Entry 8CZO (electron microscopy, 4.30 A resolution (low resolution: residue-level contacts below are approximate; hydrogen-bond / salt-bridge calls are withheld)); this record covers chains A and D of the 44 polymer chains in the assembly.

# Chain A (and D)
Molecule: B-cell lymphoma/leukemia 10
From: Homo sapiens
Notes: chain D of this document is another copy of the same molecule, construct and numbering; everything in this record applies to it too
UniProtKB: O95999 (BCL10_HUMAN); numbering as in UniProt (aligned over 10-115)
Sequence (106 residues; each row starts with the number of its first residue):
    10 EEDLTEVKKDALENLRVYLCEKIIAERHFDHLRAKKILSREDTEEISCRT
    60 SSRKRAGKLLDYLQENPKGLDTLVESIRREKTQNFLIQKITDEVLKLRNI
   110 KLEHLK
Curated features (UniProtKB/Swiss-Prot):
  - cross-link (Glycyl lysine isopeptide (Lys-Gly)): K17 (interchain with G-Cter in ubiquitin), K31 (interchain with G-Cter in ubiquitin), K63 (interchain with G-Cter in ubiquitin)
  - natural variant: V16 (V16E: Found in a MALT lymphoma sample; uncertain significance), K31 (K31E: Found in a MALT lymphoma sample; uncertain significance), T52 (T52I: Found in a mesothelioma sample; uncertain significance), C57 (C57R: Found in a MALT lymphoma sample; uncertain significance), R58 (R58G: Found in a germ cell tumor sample; uncertain significance; R58Q), R64 (R64K: Found in a MALT lymphoma sample; uncertain significance), D101 (D101E: Found in a MALT lymphoma sample; uncertain significance)
  - mutagenesis: K17 (K17R: Decreased linear ubiquitination and impaired ability to activate NF-kappa-B; when associated with R-31 and R-63), L28 (L28A: Abolishes cell death-inducing capability), K31 (K31R: Decreased ubiquitination and ability to bind NEMO; when associated with 63-R--R-67. Decreased ubiquitination and ability to bind NEMO, impaired ability to activate NF-kappa-B ...), R36 (R36E: Abolished homomultimerization and formation of a CBM complex, abolished ability to activate NF-kappa-B), L41 (L41A: Abolishes cell death-inducing capability; L41Q: Abolishes NF-kappa-B activation and homo/heterodimerization), I46 (I46A: Abolishes cell death-inducing capability), L47 (L47A: Abolishes cell death-inducing capability), E50 to D51 (Abolished homomultimerization and formation of a CBM complex), E50 (E50R: Abolished homomultimerization and formation of a CBM complex, abolished ability to activate NF-kappa-B), E53 (E53A: Abolishes cell death-inducing capability; E53R: Abolished homomultimerization and formation of a CBM complex, abolished ability to activate NF-kappa-B), I55 (I55A: Abolishes cell death-inducing capability), K63 to K67 (Decreased ubiquitination and ability to bind NEMO; when associated with R-31), 4 further mutagenesis entries in UniProt
Reported in the primary citation:
  - disease-associated variants - R58Q (Tm change 4.2 degC): increased stability

# How chain A and chain D interact
Pairs across the interface - 10 pairs, chain A then chain D:
  E22(A) - K44(D)
  R25(A) - H40(D)
  R25(A) - L41(D)
  R25(A) - K44(D)
  C29(A) - L41(D)
  R62(A) - L41(D)
  R62(A) - R87(D)
  R62(A) - R88(D)
  D70(A) - R49(D)
  E74(A) - R49(D)
Interface residues without a listed pair, chain A (7 interface residues in all): V26
Interface residues without a listed pair, chain D (8 interface residues in all): H37, R42

# Summary
The interface between chain A and chain D involves 7 residues on one side and 8 on the other. From UniProt: 33
mutagenesis sites on chain A. From the paper: R58Q of chain A increases stability.
Chain A and chain D are both B-cell lymphoma/leukemia 10 (Homo sapiens); the structure, Cryo-EM structure of
BCL10 CARD - MALT1 DD filament, was determined by electron microscopy together with 8CZD from the same study.
